3TLR - chains A and D of the 4 polymer chains in the assembly; structure by X-ray diffraction, 2.45 A resolution.

[Chain A (and D)]
Molecule: Beta-2-microglobulin
Source organism: Homo sapiens
Notes: chain D of this document is another copy of the same molecule, construct and numbering; everything in this record applies to it too
UniProtKB: P61769 (B2MG_HUMAN); residues 1-99 here correspond to UniProt positions 21-119 (UniProt number = residue number + 20)
Chain sequence (100 residues; each row starts with the number of its first residue; numbering starts at 0):
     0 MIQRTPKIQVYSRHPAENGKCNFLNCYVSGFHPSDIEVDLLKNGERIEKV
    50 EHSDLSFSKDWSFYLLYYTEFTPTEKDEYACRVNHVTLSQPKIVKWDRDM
Construct notes: expression tag (0); engineered mutation Cys20 (Ser40 in P61769)
UniProt features mapped onto this chain:
  - modified residue: Gln2 (Pyrrolidone carboxylic acid)
  - glycosylation: Ile1 (N-linked (Glc) (glycation) isoleucine), Lys19 (N-linked (Glc) (glycation) lysine), Lys41 (N-linked (Glc) (glycation) lysine), Lys48 (N-linked (Glc) (glycation) lysine), Lys58 (N-linked (Glc) (glycation) lysine), Lys91 (N-linked (Glc) (glycation) lysine), Lys94 (N-linked (Glc) (glycation) lysine)
Disulfides: Cys25-Cys80
Metal / ion sites: Cd2+ site 1: Met0, His31 (shared with 1 residue of chain C); Cd2+ site 2: His13 (shared with Glu50(D), Glu69(D) of chain D); Cd2+ site 3 near Glu16 (its only coordinating residue here); Cd2+ site 4: Asp34 (shared with 2 residues of chain C); Cd2+ site 5: Glu50, Glu69 (shared with His13(D) of chain D)

[How chain A and chain D interact]
Residue-residue contacts (19; chain A residue first):
  His13(A) - Glu50(D)  salt bridge
  His13(A) - Glu69(D)  salt bridge
  Lys19(A) - Lys48(D)
  Cys20(A) - Cys20(D)  disulfide
  Cys20(A) - Asn21(D)
  Cys20(A) - Glu69(D)
  Cys20(A) - Phe70(D)
  Cys20(A) - Thr71(D)
  Asn21(A) - Cys20(D)  hydrogen bond (backbone-side chain)
  Phe22(A) - Phe22(D)  hydrophobic
  Phe22(A) - Glu69(D)
  Lys48(A) - Lys19(D)
  Glu50(A) - Arg12(D)  salt bridge
  Glu50(A) - His13(D)  salt bridge
  Glu69(A) - His13(D)  salt bridge
  Glu69(A) - Cys20(D)
  Glu69(A) - Phe22(D)
  Phe70(A) - Cys20(D)
  Thr71(A) - Cys20(D)
Also at the interface, not in a pair above, chain A (11 interface residues in all): Arg12
Inter-chain disulfides: Cys20(A)-Cys20(D)

[In short]
Chain A and chain D each contribute 11 residues to their interface; the contacts include 1 disulfide bond, 1
hydrogen bond and 5 salt bridges. Polar contacts include His13(A)-Glu50(D), His13(A)-Glu69(D) and
Glu50(A)-Arg12(D). The Cd2+ site 1 is built by Met0(A) and His31(A).
Both chains are Beta-2-microglobulin (Homo sapiens). Entry 3TLR (Crystal Structure of the tetrameric Beta-2
microglobulin DIMC20 mutant) was determined by X-ray diffraction, deposited together with 3TM6.
